PDB entry 4NXP | X-ray diffraction, 2.30 A resolution | chain A

# Chain A
Name: T-lymphoma invasion and metastasis-inducing protein 1
Source organism: Homo sapiens
Notes: fragment: PDZ domain
Reference sequence: Q13009 (TIAM1_HUMAN); residues 841-930 here = UniProt positions 841-930
Amino-acid sequence (94 residues; row label = number of the first residue in the row):
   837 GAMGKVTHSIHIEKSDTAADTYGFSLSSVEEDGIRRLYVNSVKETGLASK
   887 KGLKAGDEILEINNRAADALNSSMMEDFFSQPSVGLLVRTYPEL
Unresolved in the structure: 837-839, 851-855
Construct notes: expression tag (837-840); variant His-844 (Gln in Q13009); engineered mutation Met-911 (Leu in Q13009), Glu-912 (Lys in Q13009), Phe-915 (Leu in Q13009), Val-920 (Leu in Q13009)
Swiss-Prot annotation at these positions:
  - natural variant: His-844 (Q844H: this construct carries the variant), Leu-862 (L862F: In NEDLDS; uncertain significance)
  - mutagenesis: Lys-879 (K879E: Strongly reduces affinity for SDC1)
What the authors report for this chain:
  - conformationally variable residues (helix shift, order/disorder transition): Ser-851 to Asp-856, Ser-908 to Val-920

# In short
From UniProt: one mutagenesis site. The paper reports conformational variability at Ser-851 and Ser-908.
Chain A is T-lymphoma invasion and metastasis-inducing protein 1 (Homo sapiens); the structure, Crystal
Structure of Free T-cell Lymphoma Invasion and Metastasis-1 PDZ Domain Quadruple Mutant (QM), was determined
by X-ray diffraction together with 4NXQ and 4NXR from the same study.
